7PF3 - chains o and I of the 11 polymer chains in the assembly; structure by electron microscopy, 4.00 A resolution.

== Chain o ==
Protein: Histone H3.2
Organism: Homo sapiens
Reference sequence: Q71DI3 (H32_HUMAN); residues 0-135 here correspond to UniProt positions 1-136 (UniProt number = residue number + 1)
Sequence (136 residues; numbered 0 to 135; the number before each row is that of its first residue; numbering starts at 0):
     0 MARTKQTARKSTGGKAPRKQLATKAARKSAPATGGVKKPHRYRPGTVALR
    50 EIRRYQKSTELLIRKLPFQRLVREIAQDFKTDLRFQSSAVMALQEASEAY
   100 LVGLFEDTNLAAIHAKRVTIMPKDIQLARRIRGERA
Not modelled in the structure: 0-36, 134-135
Differences from the reference sequence: engineered mutation Ala110 (Cys111 in Q71DI3)
UniProt features mapped onto this chain:
  - modified residue: Arg2 (Asymmetric dimethylarginine), Thr3 (Phosphothreonine), Lys4 (Allysine), Gln5 (5-glutamyl dopamine), Thr6 (Phosphothreonine), Arg8 (Citrulline), Lys9 (N6,N6,N6-trimethyllysine), Ser10 (ADP-ribosylserine), Thr11 (Phosphothreonine), Lys14 (N6-(2-hydroxyisobutyryl)lysine), Arg17 (Asymmetric dimethylarginine), Lys18 (N6-(2-hydroxyisobutyryl)lysine), Lys23 (N6-(2-hydroxyisobutyryl)lysine), Arg26 (Citrulline), Lys27 (N6,N6,N6-trimethyllysine), Ser28 (ADP-ribosylserine), Lys36 (N6,N6,N6-trimethyllysine), Lys37 (N6-methyllysine), Tyr41 (Phosphotyrosine), Lys56 (N6,N6,N6-trimethyllysine) and 8 more in UniProt
  - lipidation: Lys18 (N6-decanoyllysine)

== Chain I ==
Molecule: 167-nt DNA strand
Organism: synthetic construct
Sequence (167 nucleotides; row label = number of the first residue in the row):
   572 CACTGGCCGCCTGGAGAATCCCGGTGCCGAGGCCGCTCAATTGGTCGTAG
   622 ACAGCTCTAGCACCGCTTAAACGCACGTACGCGCTGTCCCCCGCGTTTTA
   672 ACCGCCAAGGGGATTACTCCCTAGTCTCCAGGCACGTGTCAGATATATAC
   722 ATCCTGTCATGTAAGTA

== Interface between chain o and chain I ==
Residue-residue contacts (26):
  Arg40(o) - DG664(I)  hydrogen bond to the base
  Arg40(o) - DC665(I)  hydrogen bond to the sugar
  Tyr41(o) - DA588(I)  hydrogen bond to the phosphate
  Tyr41(o) - DA589(I)  sugar contact
  Tyr41(o) - DG664(I)  sugar contact
  Tyr41(o) - DC665(I)  hydrogen bond to the phosphate
  Arg42(o) - DG664(I)  sugar contact
  Pro43(o) - DC663(I)  phosphate contact
  Pro43(o) - DG664(I)  sugar contact
  Gly44(o) - DC663(I)  phosphate contact
  Gly44(o) - DG664(I)  hydrogen bond to the phosphate
  Thr45(o) - DG664(I)  phosphate contact
  Val46(o) - DG664(I)  hydrogen bond to the phosphate
  Val46(o) - DC665(I)  phosphate contact
  Ala47(o) - DG664(I)  hydrogen bond to the phosphate
  Arg49(o) - DA589(I)  hydrogen bond to the phosphate
  Arg49(o) - DT590(I)  salt bridge to the phosphate
  Arg63(o) - DA672(I)  hydrogen bond to the phosphate
  Arg63(o) - DC673(I)  salt bridge to the phosphate
  Lys64(o) - DC673(I)  hydrogen bond to the phosphate
  Leu65(o) - DA672(I)  phosphate contact
  Leu65(o) - DC673(I)  hydrogen bond to the phosphate
  Pro66(o) - DA672(I)  phosphate contact
  Arg69(o) - DA672(I)  salt bridge to the phosphate
  Arg83(o) - DG682(I)  sugar contact
  Lys115(o) - DC653(I)  salt bridge to the phosphate
Also at the interface, not in a pair above, chain o (18 interface residues in all): His39, Lys56
Also at the interface, not in a pair above, chain I (13 interface residues in all): DC591, DG666, DG681

== Summary ==
The interface between chain o and chain I involves 18 residues on one side and 13 on the other, with 11
hydrogen bonds and 4 salt bridges. Polar pairs include Arg40(o)-DG664(I), Arg40(o)-DC665(I) and
Tyr41(o)-DA588(I).
Here chain o is Histone H3.2 (Homo sapiens) and chain I is a 167-nt DNA strand (synthetic construct). Entry
7PF3 (Nucleosome 4 of the 4x187 nucleosome array containing H1) was determined by electron microscopy,
deposited together with 7PET, 7PEU, 7PEV, 7PEW, 7PEX, 7PEY and 16 further entries.
